PDB entry 5SWM | X-ray diffraction, 1.50 A resolution | chains A and D of the 3 polymer chains in the assembly

# Chain A
Name: Ribonuclease H
From: Bacillus halodurans
Notes: EC 3.1.26.4
UniProt: Q9KEI9 (RNH1_BACHD); numbering as in UniProt (aligned over 59-196)
Amino-acid sequence (142 residues; each row starts with the number of its first residue):
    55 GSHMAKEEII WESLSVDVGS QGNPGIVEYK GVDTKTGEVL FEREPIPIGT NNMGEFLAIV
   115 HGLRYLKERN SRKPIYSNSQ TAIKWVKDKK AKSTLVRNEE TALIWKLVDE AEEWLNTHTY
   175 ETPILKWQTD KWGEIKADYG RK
Unresolved in the structure: 55-62, 194-196
Differences from the reference sequence: expression tag (55-58); engineered mutation Asn132 (Asp in Q9KEI9)
Bound ions: Na+: Asn132, Thr183
Curated features (UniProtKB/Swiss-Prot):
  - binding site (Mg(2+)): Asp71, Glu109, Asp192
  - mutagenesis: Glu109 (E109Q: Loss of activity), Glu188 (E188A: Strongly reduces activity; E188Q: No effect), Asp192 (D192N: Strongly reduced activity with manganese. Loss of activity with magnesium)

# Chain D
Molecule: 12-nt DNA strand
Sequence (12 nucleotides; each row starts with the number of its first residue):
     1 GAAUCAGGTG TC
Modified positions: BRU (5-bromo-2'-deoxyuridine-5'-monophosphate) at position 4

# How chain A and chain D interact
Contacting residue pairs - 51 pairs, chain A then chain D:
  Asn77(A) with DA2(D), hydrogen bond to the base; DA3(D), hydrogen bond to the sugar; DG8(D), hydrogen bond to the base; DT9(D), hydrogen bond to the sugar; DG10(D), hydrogen bond to the sugar
  Pro78(A) with DA2(D), phosphate contact; DA3(D), phosphate contact; DG8(D), phosphate contact; DT9(D), phosphate contact
  Thr104(A) with DA3(D), hydrogen bond to the phosphate; BRU_4(D), hydrogen bond to the phosphate; DT9(D), phosphate contact; DG10(D), hydrogen bond to the phosphate; DT11(D), hydrogen bond to the phosphate
  Asn105(A) with DA3(D), sugar contact; DG8(D), base contact; DT9(D), hydrogen bond to the base; DG10(D), sugar contact
  Asn106(A) with DA3(D), hydrogen bond to the base; BRU_4(D), hydrogen bond to the sugar; DT9(D), hydrogen bond to the base; DG10(D), hydrogen bond to the sugar; DT11(D), hydrogen bond to the phosphate
  Gln134(A) with DC5(D), hydrogen bond to the sugar; DT11(D), hydrogen bond to the sugar; DC12(D), hydrogen bond to the sugar
  Thr135(A) with BRU_4(D), sugar contact; DG10(D), sugar contact; DT11(D), base contact; DC12(D), sugar contact
  Lys138(A) with DC5(D), phosphate contact; DA6(D), phosphate contact; DT11(D), phosphate contact; DC12(D), phosphate contact
  Trp139(A) with BRU_4(D), phosphate contact; DC5(D), hydrogen bond to the phosphate; DG10(D), phosphate contact; DT11(D), hydrogen bond to the phosphate; DC12(D), hydrogen bond to the phosphate
  Lys146(A) with DC5(D), phosphate contact; DG10(D), sugar contact; DT11(D), phosphate contact; DC12(D), phosphate contact
  Ser147(A) with BRU_4(D), hydrogen bond to the phosphate; DG10(D), hydrogen bond to the phosphate; DT11(D), hydrogen bond to the phosphate
  Thr148(A) with BRU_4(D), hydrogen bond to the phosphate; DT9(D), sugar contact; DG10(D), hydrogen bond to the phosphate; DT11(D), hydrogen bond to the phosphate
  Leu149(A) with BRU_4(D), phosphate contact
Interface residues without a listed pair, chain A (14 interface residues in all): Met107
Interface residues without a listed pair, chain D (11 interface residues in all): DG7

# Summary
Chain A and chain D form an interface of 14 and 11 residues respectively, with 27 hydrogen bonds. Among the
polar pairs are Asn77(A)-DA2(D), Asn77(A)-DG8(D) and Asn105(A)-DT9(D). Asn132(A) and Thr183(A) coordinate Na+.
From UniProt: 3 Mg2+-binding residues and 3 mutagenesis sites on chain A.
Here chain A is Ribonuclease H (Bacillus halodurans) and chain D is a 12-nt DNA strand. Entry 5SWM (Bacillus
halodurans rnase H mutant D132N in complex with 12-mer frna/DNA hybrid) was determined by X-ray diffraction.
